8PTJ - chains A and D of the 5 polymer chains in the assembly; structure by electron microscopy, 2.86 A resolution.

Chain A:
Name: Polymerase acidic protein (PA-like)
Organism: Tilapia lake virus
Reference sequence: A0A142I7Z3 (A0A142I7Z3_9VIRU); residues 1-419 here = UniProt positions 1-419
Amino-acid sequence (419 residues; row label = number of the first residue in the row):
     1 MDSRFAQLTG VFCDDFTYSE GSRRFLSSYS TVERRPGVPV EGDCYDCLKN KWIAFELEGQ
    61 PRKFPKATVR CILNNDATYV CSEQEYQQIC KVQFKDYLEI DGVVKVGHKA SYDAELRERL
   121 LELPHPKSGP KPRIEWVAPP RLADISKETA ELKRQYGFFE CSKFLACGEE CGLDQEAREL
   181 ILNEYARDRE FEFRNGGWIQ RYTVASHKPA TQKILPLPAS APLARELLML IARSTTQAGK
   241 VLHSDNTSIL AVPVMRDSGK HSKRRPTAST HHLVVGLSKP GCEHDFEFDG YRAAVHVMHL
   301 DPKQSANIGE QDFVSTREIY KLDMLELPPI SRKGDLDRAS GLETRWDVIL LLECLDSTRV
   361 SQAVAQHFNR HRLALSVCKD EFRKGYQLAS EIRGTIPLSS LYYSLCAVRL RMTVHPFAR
Unresolved in the structure: 418-419
Ion coordination: Zn2+: Cys161, Cys282, His284, His296

Chain D:
Molecule: 3' vRNA end - vRNA loop
Sequence (40 nucleotides; each row starts with the number of its first residue; numbers below 1 keep their minus sign (G-22 is residue -22)):
   -22 GCAAAUCUUU CUCACGUCCU GACUUGUGAG UAAAAUUUGG
Unresolved in the structure: -22 to 11

Interface between chain A and chain D:
Residue-residue contacts (21; chain A residue first):
  Gln175(A) - G17(D)  hydrogen bond to the base
  Met229(A) - G16(D)  base contact
  Arg233(A) - G16(D)  hydrogen bond to the sugar
  Arg233(A) - G17(D)  sugar contact
  Thr235(A) - A12(D)  base contact
  Thr236(A) - A12(D)  sugar contact
  Thr236(A) - U13(D)  phosphate contact
  Gln237(A) - U14(D)  hydrogen bond to the phosphate
  Gln237(A) - U15(D)  phosphate contact
  Gln237(A) - G16(D)  hydrogen bond to the phosphate
  Lys240(A) - U13(D)  hydrogen bond to the base
  His243(A) - G17(D)  base contact
  Ser244(A) - G17(D)  hydrogen bond to the base
  Asp245(A) - G17(D)  hydrogen bond to the sugar
  Arg265(A) - A12(D)  base contact
  Pro266(A) - A12(D)  base contact
  Pro266(A) - U13(D)  base contact
  Thr267(A) - A12(D)  hydrogen bond to the base
  Ala268(A) - A12(D)  hydrogen bond to the base
  Thr270(A) - A12(D)  hydrogen bond to the base
  His272(A) - A12(D)  hydrogen bond to the base
Also at the interface, not in a pair above, chain A (19 interface residues in all): Ala232, Ala238, Ser269

Summary:
Chain A and chain D form an interface of 19 and 6 residues respectively; the contacts include 11 hydrogen
bonds. Polar contacts include Gln175(A)-G17(D), Lys240(A)-U13(D) and Ser244(A)-G17(D). Cys161(A), Cys282(A),
His284(A) and His296(A) form the Zn2+ site.
Here chain A is Polymerase acidic protein (PA-like) (Tilapia lake virus) and chain D is 3' vRNA end - vRNA
loop. Entry 8PTJ (Tilapia Lake Virus polymerase in vRNA pre-initiation state mode B (close core | partial
replicase conformation)) was determined by electron microscopy together with 8PSN, 8PSO, 8PSQ, 8PSS, 8PSU,
8PSX and 6 further entries from the same study.
